7YXB - chains A and G of the 3 polymer chains in the assembly; structure by X-ray diffraction, 2.10 A resolution.

[Chain A]
Protein: HLA class II histocompatibility antigen, DR alpha chain
Organism: Homo sapiens
Reference sequence: P01903 (DRA_HUMAN); residues 1-191 here correspond to UniProt positions 26-216 (UniProt number = residue number + 25)
Sequence (192 residues; row label = number of the first residue in the row):
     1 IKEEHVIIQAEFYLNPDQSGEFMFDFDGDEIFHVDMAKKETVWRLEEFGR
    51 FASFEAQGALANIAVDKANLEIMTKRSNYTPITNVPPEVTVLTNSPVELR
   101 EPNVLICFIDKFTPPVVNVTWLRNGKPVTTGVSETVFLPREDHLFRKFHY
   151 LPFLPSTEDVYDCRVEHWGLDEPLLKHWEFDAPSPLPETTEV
Unresolved in the structure: 182-192
Sequence notes: expression tag (192)
Curated features (UniProtKB/Swiss-Prot):
  - region: Glu179 to Glu191 (Connecting peptide)
  - site: Gln9 (Self- and pathogen-derived peptide antigen), Gly49 (Self-peptide antigen), Phe51 (Self- and pathogen-derived peptide antigen), Ala52 (Self-peptide antigen), Ser53 (Self- and pathogen-derived peptide antigen), Glu55 (Pathogen-derived peptide antigen), Asn62 (Self- and pathogen-derived peptide antigen), Asn69 (Pathogen-derived peptide antigen), Arg76 (Self- and pathogen-derived peptide antigen)
  - glycosylation (N-linked (GlcNAc...) asparagine): Asn78, Asn118
Disulfide bonds: Cys107-Cys163
From the paper describing this entry:
  - mutagenesis - N62A, N69A, R76A: decreased stability in response to thermal stability

[Chain G]
Protein: CLIP peptide
Organism: Homo sapiens
Sequence (20 residues; numbered 1 to 20; the number before each row is that of its first residue):
     1 AFAPVSKMRMATPLLMQAGN
Unresolved in the structure: 1-4, 20
Ligand contacts: citrate anion (FLC): Arg9, Met10, Ala11, Thr12

[How chain A and chain G interact]
Pairs across the interface - 39 pairs, chain A then chain G:
  Gln9(A) - Met10(G)
  Gln9(A) - Ala11(G)
  Glu11(A) - Ala11(G)
  Glu11(A) - Pro13(G)
  Phe22(A) - Met10(G)  hydrophobic
  Phe24(A) - Met8(G)  hydrophobic
  Phe24(A) - Arg9(G)
  Phe32(A) - Met8(G)  hydrophobic
  Arg50(A) - Val5(G)
  Phe51(A) - Val5(G)
  Phe51(A) - Ser6(G)
  Ala52(A) - Ser6(G)
  Ser53(A) - Ser6(G)  hydrogen bond (backbone-backbone)
  Ser53(A) - Lys7(G)  hydrogen bond
  Ser53(A) - Met8(G)  hydrogen bond (backbone-backbone)
  Phe54(A) - Lys7(G)
  Phe54(A) - Met8(G)
  Phe54(A) - Met10(G)  hydrophobic
  Glu55(A) - Lys7(G)
  Gly58(A) - Met10(G)
  Ala59(A) - Met10(G)
  Asn62(A) - Met10(G)
  Asn62(A) - Ala11(G)  hydrogen bond (side chain-backbone)
  Asn62(A) - Thr12(G)
  Asn62(A) - Pro13(G)
  Val65(A) - Pro13(G)
  Val65(A) - Leu14(G)
  Val65(A) - Leu15(G)  hydrophobic
  Asp66(A) - Pro13(G)
  Ala68(A) - Leu15(G)  hydrophobic
  Asn69(A) - Leu14(G)  hydrogen bond (side chain-backbone)
  Asn69(A) - Leu15(G)
  Asn69(A) - Met16(G)  hydrogen bond (side chain-backbone)
  Ile72(A) - Met16(G)
  Ile72(A) - Gln17(G)
  Ile72(A) - Ala18(G)  hydrophobic
  Met73(A) - Met16(G)  hydrophobic
  Arg76(A) - Met16(G)
  Arg76(A) - Gln17(G)  hydrogen bond (side chain-backbone)
Other interface residues (no listed pair), chain A (23 interface residues in all): Ile31, Trp43
The authors on this interface:
  - interface residues, chain A: Asn62(A), Asn69(A) (citing earlier work)

[Overview]
23 residues of chain A face 14 of chain G across their interface; the contacts include 7 hydrogen bonds. Polar
contacts include Ser53(A)-Lys7(G), Asn62(A)-Ala11(G) and Asn69(A)-Leu14(G). Ligands of chain G: citrate anion.
From the paper: N62A, N69A and R76A of chain A reduce stability in response to thermal stability; interface
residues Asn62(A) and Asn69(A).
Here chain A is HLA class II histocompatibility antigen, DR alpha chain and chain G is CLIP peptide, both from
Homo sapiens. Entry 7YXB (MHC-II dynamics are maintained in HLA-DR allotypes to ensure catalyzed peptide
exchange) was determined by X-ray diffraction, deposited together with 7Z0Q and 7YX9.
